PDB entry 4IS6 | X-ray diffraction, 2.50 A resolution | chains B and C of the 3 polymer chains in the assembly

[Chain B]
Name: HLA class II histocompatibility antigen, DRB1-4 beta chain
Organism: Homo sapiens
UniProtKB: P13760 (2B14_HUMAN); residues 1-192 here correspond to UniProt positions 30-221 (UniProt number = residue number + 29)
Amino-acid sequence (192 residues; numbered 1 to 192; the number before each row is that of its first residue):
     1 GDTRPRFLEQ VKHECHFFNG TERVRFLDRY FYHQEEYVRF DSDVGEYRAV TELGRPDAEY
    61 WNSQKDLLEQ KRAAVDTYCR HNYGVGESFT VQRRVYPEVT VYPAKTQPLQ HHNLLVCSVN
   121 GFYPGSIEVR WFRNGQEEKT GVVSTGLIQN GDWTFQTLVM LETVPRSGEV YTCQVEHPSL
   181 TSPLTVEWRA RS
Not modelled in the structure: 1, 190-192
Disulfides: C15-C79, C117-C173

[Chain C]
Name: Melanocyte protein PMEL
UniProtKB: P40967 (PMEL_HUMAN); residues 304-319 here correspond to UniProt positions 44-59 (UniProt number = residue number - 260)
Amino-acid sequence (16 residues; each row starts with the number of its first residue):
   304 WNRQLYPEWT EAQRLD
Not modelled in the structure: 304-305, 319
What the authors report for this chain:
  - mutagenesis - L308F (2-10 fold), E311A (2-10 fold), E311Q (2-10 fold), E314L (2-10 fold), E314T (2-10 fold), Q316A (2-10 fold): increased binding to DR4
  - mutagenesis - Q316I (approximately 50%): decreased binding to DR4
  - mutagenesis - Y309M, P310A, W312A: abolished signaling in response to G7 clone
  - mutagenesis - T313V: abolished signaling
  - mutagenesis - Q316A (2 to 3-fold): increased signaling in response to G7

[Chain B / chain C interface]
Residue-residue contacts (30; chain B residue first):
  E9(B) with Q316(C)
  V11(B) with T313(C)
  H13(B) with E311(C); W312(C); T313(C), hydrogen bond
  F26(B) with E311(C)
  Y30(B) with T313(C); E314(C), hydrogen bond (side chain-backbone)
  Y37(B) with Q316(C), hydrogen bond
  D57(B) with Q316(C)
  Y60(B) with A315(C); R317(C)
  W61(B) with E314(C); A315(C), hydrogen bond (side chain-backbone); Q316(C)
  L67(B) with E314(C)
  K71(B) with E311(C), salt bridge; W312(C), hydrogen bond (side chain-backbone); E314(C), salt bridge
  T77(B) with Y309(C)
  Y78(B) with Y309(C); P310(C); E311(C)
  H81(B) with Q307(C); Y309(C)
  N82(B) with L308(C); Y309(C), hydrogen bond (side chain-backbone)
  V85(B) with R306(C); Q307(C); L308(C), hydrophobic
Interface residues without a listed pair, chain B (19 interface residues in all): D28, Y47, A74
The authors on this interface:
  - specific contacts: Y37(B)-Q316(C) (hydrogen bond), D57(B)-Q316(C) (hydrogen bond), W61(B)-Q316(C)
  - interface residues, chain C: E311(C), E314(C)

[Overview]
The interface between chain B and chain C involves 19 residues on one side and 12 on the other, with 6
hydrogen bonds and 2 salt bridges. Among the polar pairs are K71(B)-E311(C), K71(B)-E314(C) and
H13(B)-T313(C). The authors report hydrogen bonds between Y37(B) and Q316(C) and D57(B) and Q316(C); a contact
between W61(B) and Q316(C). The paper reports that L308F, E311A and E311Q of chain C, among others, increase
binding to DR4; interface residues E311(C) and E314(C); 11 substitutions were tested in all.
Chain B is HLA class II histocompatibility antigen, DRB1-4 beta chain (Homo sapiens) and chain C is Melanocyte
protein PMEL; the structure, Crystal structure of HLA-DR4 bound to GP100 peptide, was determined by X-ray
diffraction.
